Entry 9DDN (electron microscopy, 3.18 A resolution); this record covers chains D and E of the 9 polymer chains in the assembly.

Chain D (and E):
Molecule: Tol-Pal system protein TolQ
Organism: Escherichia coli
Notes: chain E of this document is another copy of the same molecule, construct and numbering; everything in this record applies to it too
Reference sequence: P0ABV0 (TOLQ_ECO57); numbering as in UniProt (aligned over 1-230)
Amino-acid sequence (230 residues; each row starts with the number of its first residue):
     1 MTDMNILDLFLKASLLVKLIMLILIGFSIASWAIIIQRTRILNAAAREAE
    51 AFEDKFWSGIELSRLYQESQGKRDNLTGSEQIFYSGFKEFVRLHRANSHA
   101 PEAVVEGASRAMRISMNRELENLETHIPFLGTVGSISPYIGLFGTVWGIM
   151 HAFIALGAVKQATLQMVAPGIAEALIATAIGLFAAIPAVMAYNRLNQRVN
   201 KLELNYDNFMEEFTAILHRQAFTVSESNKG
Disordered / not traced: 1-5, 224-230 (chain E: 1-4, 226-230)

Interface between chain D and chain E:
Contacting residue pairs (27):
  Arg92(D) - Ser58(E)  hydrogen bond (side chain-backbone)
  Glu102(D) - Arg219(E)  hydrogen bond (backbone-side chain)
  Ala103(D) - Arg219(E)
  Glu106(D) - Trp57(E)
  Glu106(D) - Arg219(E)  salt bridge
  Gly107(D) - Trp57(E)
  Arg110(D) - Glu53(E)  salt bridge
  Arg110(D) - Asp54(E)
  Arg110(D) - Trp57(E)
  Arg113(D) - Glu53(E)  salt bridge
  Arg113(D) - Asn208(E)  hydrogen bond
  Arg113(D) - Glu212(E)  salt bridge
  Ile136(D) - Ile186(E)  hydrophobic
  Ile136(D) - Met190(E)  hydrophobic
  Tyr139(D) - Leu182(E)  hydrophobic
  Tyr139(D) - Phe183(E)
  Tyr139(D) - Ile186(E)
  Leu142(D) - Leu182(E)  hydrophobic
  Phe143(D) - Phe183(E)  hydrophobic
  Val146(D) - Ala179(E)  hydrophobic
  Trp147(D) - Ile6(E)  hydrophobic
  Met150(D) - Ile176(E)  hydrophobic
  Phe153(D) - Ala168(E)
  Phe153(D) - Ala172(E)  hydrophobic
  Leu156(D) - Gln165(E)
  Leu156(D) - Ala168(E)  hydrophobic
  Ala162(D) - Gln165(E)
Interface residues without a listed pair, chain D (19 interface residues in all): Ile154, Gln161
Interface residues without a listed pair, chain E (18 interface residues in all): Asn5

In short:
The interface between chain D and chain E involves 19 residues on one side and 18 on the other; the contacts
include 3 hydrogen bonds and 4 salt bridges. Among the polar pairs are Glu106(D)-Arg219(E), Arg110(D)-Glu53(E)
and Arg113(D)-Glu53(E).
Both chains are Tol-Pal system protein TolQ (Escherichia coli). Entry 9DDN (E. coli TolAQR conformation II)
was determined by electron microscopy together with 9DDM, 9DDO, 9DDP and 9DDQ from the same study.
